Entry 5NRI (X-ray diffraction, 1.50 A resolution); this record covers chain A.

# Chain A
Molecule: D-alanine--D-alanine ligase
Organism: Burkholderia pseudomallei
Notes: EC 6.3.2.4
UniProt: A3NZL3 (DDL_BURP0); numbering as in UniProt (aligned over 1-312)
Sequence (312 residues; each row starts with the number of its first residue):
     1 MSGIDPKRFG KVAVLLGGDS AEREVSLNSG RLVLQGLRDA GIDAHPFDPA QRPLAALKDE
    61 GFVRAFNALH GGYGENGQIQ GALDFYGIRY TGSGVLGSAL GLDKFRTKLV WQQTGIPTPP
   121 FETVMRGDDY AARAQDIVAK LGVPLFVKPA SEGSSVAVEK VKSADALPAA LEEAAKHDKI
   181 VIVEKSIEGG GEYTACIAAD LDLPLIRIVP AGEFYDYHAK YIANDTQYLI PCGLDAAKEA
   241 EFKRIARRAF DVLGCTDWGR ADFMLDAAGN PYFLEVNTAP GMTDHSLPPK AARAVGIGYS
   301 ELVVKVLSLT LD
Disordered / not traced: 1
Curated features (UniProtKB/Swiss-Prot):
  - binding site (ATP): V138 to Y193
  - binding site (Mg(2+)): D262, E275, N277
Residues lining bound ligands:
  - adenosine monophosphate (AMP): K104, P119, F146, K148, V158, E184, K185, S186, I187, E192, F214, Y215, K220, M264, L274, E275
  - D-alanine (DAL): H70, Y221, R260, N277, A279, P280, G281, S286, L287, P288
What the authors report for this chain:
  - binding site for D-alanine: Y221, R260, G281, S286, L287
  - Mg2+ coordination: H70

# Overview
Bound to chain A: adenosine monophosphate and D-alanine. From UniProt: ATP-binding residues V138 and Y193 and
3 Mg2+-binding residues. The paper reports a binding site for D-alanine at Y221, R260 and G281 among others;
Mg2+ coordination by H70.
Chain A is D-alanine--D-alanine ligase (Burkholderia pseudomallei); the structure, Crystal structure of
Burkholderia pseudomallei D-alanine-D-alanine ligase in complex with AMP and D-Ala-D-Ala, was determined by
X-ray diffraction, deposited together with 5NRH.
